Entry 4QV3 (X-ray diffraction, 3.00 A resolution); this record covers chains O and U of the 28 polymer chains in the assembly.

Chain O:
Molecule: Proteasome subunit alpha type-2
Source organism: Saccharomyces cerevisiae
Notes: EC 3.4.25.1; engineered mutation(s): M45V
UniProtKB: P23639 (PSA2_YEAST); residues 1-250 here = UniProt positions 1-250
Chain sequence (250 residues; numbered 1 to 250; the number before each row is that of its first residue):
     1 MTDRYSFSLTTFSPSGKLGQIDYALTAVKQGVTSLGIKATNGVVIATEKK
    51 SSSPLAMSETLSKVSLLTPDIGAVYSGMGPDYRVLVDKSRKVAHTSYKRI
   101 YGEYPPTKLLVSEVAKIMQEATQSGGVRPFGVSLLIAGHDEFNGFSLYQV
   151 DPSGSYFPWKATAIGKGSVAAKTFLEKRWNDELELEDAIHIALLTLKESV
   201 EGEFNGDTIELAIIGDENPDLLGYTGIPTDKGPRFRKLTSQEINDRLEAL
Swiss-Prot annotation at these positions:
  - cross-link: Lys108 (Glycyl lysine isopeptide (Lys-Gly) (interchain with G-Cter in ubiquitin))

Chain U:
Molecule: Proteasome subunit alpha type-1
Source organism: Saccharomyces cerevisiae
Notes: EC 3.4.25.1
UniProtKB: P21243 (PSA1_YEAST); residues -8 to 243 here correspond to UniProt positions 1-252 (UniProt number = residue number + 9)
Chain sequence (252 residues; each row starts with the number of its first residue; numbers below 1 keep their minus sign (Met-8 is residue -8)):
    -8 MSGAAAASAAGYDRHITIFSPEGRLYQVEYAFKATNQTNINSLAVRGKDC
    42 TVVISQKKVPDKLLDPTTVSYIFCISRTIGMVVNGPIPDARNAALRAKAE
    92 AAEFRYKYGYDMPCDVLAKRMANLSQIYTQRAYMRPLGVILTFVSVDEEL
   142 GPSIYKTDPAGYYVGYKATATGPKQQEITTNLENHFKKSKIDHINEESWE
   192 KVVEFAITHMIDALGTEFSKNDLEVGVATKDKFFTLSAENIEERLVAIAE
   242 QD
Unresolved in the structure: -8 to 1, 243

Interface between chain O and chain U:
Pairs across the interface - 63 pairs, chain O then chain U:
  Asp3(O) with Tyr124(U)
  Tyr5(O) with Ile7(U); Ala123(U), hydrophobic; Tyr124(U), hydrophobic
  Leu9(O) with Ile9(U), hydrophobic; Ala123(U), hydrophobic
  Gln20(O) with Ile9(U); Phe10(U), hydrogen bond (side chain-backbone)
  Tyr23(O) with Phe10(U); Ser11(U); Pro12(U), hydrophobic; Gly14(U)
  Ala24(O) with Phe10(U), hydrophobic
  Thr26(O) with Pro12(U); Glu13(U)
  Ala27(O) with Gly14(U)
  Ser52(O) with Tyr153(U), hydrogen bond
  Pro54(O) with Lys158(U), hydrogen bond (backbone-side chain); Glu174(U)
  Leu55(O) with Tyr157(U); Lys158(U), hydrogen bond (backbone-backbone); Ala159(U); Thr170(U); Glu174(U); Phe177(U), hydrophobic
  Ala56(O) with Gly156(U); Tyr157(U), hydrophobic
  Met57(O) with Arg37(U); Val155(U); Gly156(U), hydrogen bond (backbone-backbone); Tyr157(U); Lys158(U)
  Thr60(O) with Tyr146(U); Val155(U); Gly156(U), hydrogen bond (side chain-backbone)
  Leu61(O) with Tyr153(U)
  Met78(O) with Phe10(U), hydrophobic; Leu16(U), hydrophobic
  Pro80(O) with Gln117(U); Ala151(U); Gly152(U); Tyr153(U)
  Asp81(O) with Gln117(U)
  Arg83(O) with Ala113(U), hydrogen bond (side chain-backbone); Asn114(U); Gly152(U), hydrogen bond (side chain-backbone); Tyr154(U)
  Val84(O) with Asn114(U); Gln117(U)
  Asp87(O) with Lys110(U), salt bridge; Asn114(U)
  Gly126(O) with Arg122(U); Ala123(U), hydrogen bond (backbone-backbone)
  Val127(O) with Gln121(U); Arg122(U)
  Arg128(O) with Thr8(U); Phe10(U); Leu16(U); Thr120(U), hydrogen bond (side chain-backbone); Gln121(U), hydrogen bond (backbone-backbone)
  Pro129(O) with Phe10(U)
  Phe130(O) with Gln121(U)
  Gly131(O) with Phe10(U)
Also at the interface, not in a pair above, chain O (32 interface residues in all): Met1, Thr2, Gln30, Ser53, Ala121
Also at the interface, not in a pair above, chain U (34 interface residues in all): Thr160, Leu173

Summary:
32 residues of chain O face 34 of chain U across their interface; the contacts include 11 hydrogen bonds and 1
salt bridge. Polar contacts include Asp87(O)-Lys110(U), Gln20(O)-Phe10(U) and Ser52(O)-Tyr153(U).
Chain O is Proteasome subunit alpha type-2 and chain U is Proteasome subunit alpha type-1, both from
Saccharomyces cerevisiae; the structure, yCP beta5-M45V mutant, was determined by X-ray diffraction together
with 4QUX, 4QUY, 4QV0, 4QV1, 4QV4, 4QV5 and 42 further entries from the same study.
